Entry 6OIQ (X-ray diffraction, 1.75 A resolution); this record covers chain A.

[Chain A]
Molecule: Histone acetyltransferase KAT8
From: Homo sapiens
Notes: EC 2.3.1.48
Reference sequence: Q9H7Z6 (KAT8_HUMAN); residues 506-778 here correspond to UniProt positions 176-448 (UniProt number = residue number - 330)
Chain sequence (273 residues; each row starts with the number of its first residue):
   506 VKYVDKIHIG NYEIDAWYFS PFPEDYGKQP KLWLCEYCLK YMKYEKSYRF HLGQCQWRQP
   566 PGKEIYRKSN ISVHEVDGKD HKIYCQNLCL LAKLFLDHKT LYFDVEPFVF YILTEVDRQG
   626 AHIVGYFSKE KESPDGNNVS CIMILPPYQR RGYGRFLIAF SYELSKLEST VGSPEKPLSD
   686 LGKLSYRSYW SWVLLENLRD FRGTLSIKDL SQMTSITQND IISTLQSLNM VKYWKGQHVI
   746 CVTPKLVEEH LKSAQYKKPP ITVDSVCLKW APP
Disordered / not traced: 506
Modified positions: K604 (N(6)-acetyllysine; ALY)
Sequence notes: conflict H579 (Tyr249 in Q9H7Z6), N702 (Ile372 in Q9H7Z6); engineered mutation S645 (Ala315 in Q9H7Z6), M648 (Leu318 in Q9H7Z6), I649 (Thr319 in Q9H7Z6), R660 (Lys330 in Q9H7Z6)
Metal / ion sites: Zn2+: C540, C543, H556, C560
Small-molecule neighbours: MLV (2-fluoro-N'-(phenylsulfonyl)[1,1'-biphenyl]-3-carbohydrazide): W522, F600, L601, I647, M648, I649, Y653, Q654, R655, R656, G657, Y658, G659, R660, I663, S684, L686, G687, S690, S693, Y694

[In short]
Chain A binds compound MLV. C540, C543, H556 and C560 form the Zn2+ site.
Chain A is Histone acetyltransferase KAT8 (Homo sapiens); the structure, Crystal structure of MYST
acetyltransferase domain in complex with inhibitor 63, was determined by X-ray diffraction, deposited together
with 6OIN, 6OIO, 6OIP and 6OIR.
